Entry 9GFD (X-ray diffraction, 1.43 A resolution); this record covers chains H and L.

[Chain H]
Protein: Fab fragment heavy chain
From: Homo sapiens
Notes: antibody fragment or engineered binder
Amino-acid sequence (226 residues; each row starts with the number of its first residue):
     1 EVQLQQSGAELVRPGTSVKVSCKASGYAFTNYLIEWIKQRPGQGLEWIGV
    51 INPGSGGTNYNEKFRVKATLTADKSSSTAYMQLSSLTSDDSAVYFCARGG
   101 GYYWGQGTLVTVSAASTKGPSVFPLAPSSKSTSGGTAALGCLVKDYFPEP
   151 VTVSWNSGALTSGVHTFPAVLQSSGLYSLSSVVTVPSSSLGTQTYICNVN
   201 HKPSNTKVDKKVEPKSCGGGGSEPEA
Disordered / not traced: 216-226
Modified positions: Glu1 (pyroglutamic acid; PCA)
Cystine bridges: Cys22-Cys96, Cys141-Cys197
Ligand contacts: A1IKZ (1-[(1S,3R,4R,7S)-7-[[(1R,3R,4R,7S)-7-[[(1R,3R,4R,7S)-3-(6-aminopurin-9-yl)-7-[[(2R,3S,5R)-5-(4-azanyl-2-oxidanylidene-pyrimidin-1-yl)-3-oxidanyl-oxolan-2-yl]methoxy-sulfanyl-phosphoryl]oxy-2,5-dioxabicyclo[2.2.1]heptan-1-yl]methoxy-sulfanyl-phosphoryl]oxy-3-(4-azanyl-5-methyl-2-oxidanylidene-pyrimidin-1-yl)-2,5-dioxabicyclo[2.2.1]heptan-1-yl]methoxy-sulfanyl-phosphoryl]oxy-1-(hydroxymethyl)-2,5-dioxabicyclo[2.2.1]heptan-3-yl]-5-methyl-pyrimidine-2,4-dione): Val2, Tyr32, Leu33, Arg98, Gly99, Gly100, Tyr102, Tyr103

[Chain L]
Protein: Fab Fragment light chain
From: Homo sapiens
Notes: antibody fragment or engineered binder
Amino-acid sequence (219 residues; each row starts with the number of its first residue):
     1 DIVMTQAAPSVPVTPGESVSISCRSSKSLLHSNGNTYLFWFLQRPGQSPQ
    51 VLIYRMSNLASGVPDRFSGSGSGTAFTLRISRVEAEDVGVYYCMQHLEYP
   101 YTFGSGTRLEIKRTVAAPSVFIFPPSDEQLKSGTASVVCLLNNFYPREAK
   151 VQWKVDNALQSGNSQESVTEQDSKDSTYSLSSTLTLSKADYEKHKVYACE
   201 VTHQGLSSPVTKSFNRGEC
Disordered / not traced: 219
Cystine bridges: Cys23-Cys93, Cys139-Cys199
Ligand contacts:
  - A1IKZ (1-[(1S,3R,4R,7S)-7-[[(1R,3R,4R,7S)-7-[[(1R,3R,4R,7S)-3-(6-aminopurin-9-yl)-7-[[(2R,3S,5R)-5-(4-azanyl-2-oxidanylidene-pyrimidin-1-yl)-3-oxidanyl-oxolan-2-yl]methoxy-sulfanyl-phosphoryl]oxy-2,5-dioxabicyclo[2.2.1]heptan-1-yl]methoxy-sulfanyl-phosphoryl]oxy-3-(4-azanyl-5-methyl-2-oxidanylidene-pyrimidin-1-yl)-2,5-dioxabicyclo[2.2.1]heptan-1-yl]methoxy-sulfanyl-phosphoryl]oxy-1-(hydroxymethyl)-2,5-dioxabicyclo[2.2.1]heptan-3-yl]-5-methyl-pyrimidine-2,4-dione): Phe39, Val51, Tyr54, Arg55, Ala60, Ser61
  - histidine (HIS): Leu97, Glu98, Tyr99, Tyr101

[Chain H / chain L interface]
Pairs across the interface (67):
  Glu35(H) with His96(L), salt bridge; Tyr101(L)
  Gln39(H) with Gln43(L), hydrogen bond; Tyr92(L)
  Gln43(H) with Tyr92(L)
  Gly44(H) with Tyr92(L)
  Leu45(H) with Pro49(L), hydrophobic; Tyr92(L), hydrophobic; Phe103(L)
  Trp47(H) with Met94(L); Tyr99(L), hydrophobic; Pro100(L), hydrophobic; Tyr101(L)
  Val50(H) with Tyr99(L)
  Asn59(H) with Tyr99(L)
  Asn61(H) with Pro100(L)
  Glu62(H) with Pro100(L)
  Phe95(H) with Ser48(L)
  Gly100(H) with Phe41(L)
  Gly101(H) with Phe41(L); Val51(L)
  Tyr102(H) with Val51(L), hydrophobic; Ser61(L), hydrogen bond (side chain-backbone)
  Trp104(H) with Phe41(L), hydrophobic; Ser48(L); Pro49(L)
  Gly105(H) with Ser48(L), hydrogen bond (backbone-side chain)
  Gln106(H) with Ser48(L)
  Phe123(H) with Ser126(L); Glu128(L); Gln129(L)
  Pro124(H) with Ser126(L); Glu128(L)
  Leu125(H) with Phe123(L); Val138(L), hydrophobic
  Ala126(H) with Phe123(L)
  Lys130(H) with Phe121(L); Ile122(L), hydrogen bond (backbone-backbone); Ser213(L), hydrogen bond (side chain-backbone)
  Ser131(H) with Phe121(L); Phe123(L)
  Ser133(H) with Phe121(L)
  Ala138(H) with Phe121(L), hydrophobic; Phe123(L); Leu140(L), hydrophobic
  Leu142(H) with Ser136(L)
  Lys144(H) with Gln129(L); Ser136(L)
  His165(H) with Asn142(L); Asn143(L), hydrogen bond; Ser179(L), hydrogen bond
  Phe167(H) with Leu140(L), hydrophobic; Ser167(L); Thr169(L); Ser179(L); Leu180(L), hydrophobic; Ser181(L)
  Pro168(H) with Ser167(L), hydrogen bond (backbone-side chain); Val168(L)
  Val170(H) with Gln165(L); Glu166(L); Ser167(L)
  Leu171(H) with Gln165(L), hydrogen bond (backbone-side chain)
  Gln172(H) with Gln165(L)
  Val182(H) with Leu140(L), hydrophobic
  Thr184(H) with Asn142(L)
  Lys215(H) with Asp127(L), salt bridge
Interface residues without a listed pair, chain H (44 interface residues in all): Ile37, Glu46, Gly107, Thr132, Thr136, Leu139, Thr166, Ser180
Interface residues without a listed pair, chain L (41 interface residues in all): Phe39, Ala60, Ser132, Thr134, Asp172, Thr185, Phe214

[Summary]
Chain H and chain L form an interface of 44 and 41 residues respectively, with 9 hydrogen bonds and 2 salt
bridges. Polar pairs include Glu35(H)-His96(L), Lys215(H)-Asp127(L) and Gln39(H)-Gln43(L). Compound A1IKZ is
bound between chain H and chain L. Chain L binds histidine.
Chain H is Fab fragment heavy chain and chain L is Fab Fragment light chain, both from Homo sapiens; the
structure, Crystal structure of ASO binding Fab fragment with ASO139, was determined by X-ray diffraction
together with 9GF5, 9GFJ and 9GFL from the same study.
